PDB entry 6RVR | electron microscopy, 3.46 A resolution | chains A and B of the 12 polymer chains in the assembly

[Chain A (and B)]
Protein: Portal protein
Source organism: Epstein-Barr virus (strain GD1)
Notes: chain B of this document is another copy of the same molecule, construct and numbering; everything in this record applies to it too
UniProtKB: A0A0B6VPI0 (A0A0B6VPI0_EBVG); residue numbers follow UniProt; this construct covers 1-613
Sequence (613 residues; each row starts with the number of its first residue):
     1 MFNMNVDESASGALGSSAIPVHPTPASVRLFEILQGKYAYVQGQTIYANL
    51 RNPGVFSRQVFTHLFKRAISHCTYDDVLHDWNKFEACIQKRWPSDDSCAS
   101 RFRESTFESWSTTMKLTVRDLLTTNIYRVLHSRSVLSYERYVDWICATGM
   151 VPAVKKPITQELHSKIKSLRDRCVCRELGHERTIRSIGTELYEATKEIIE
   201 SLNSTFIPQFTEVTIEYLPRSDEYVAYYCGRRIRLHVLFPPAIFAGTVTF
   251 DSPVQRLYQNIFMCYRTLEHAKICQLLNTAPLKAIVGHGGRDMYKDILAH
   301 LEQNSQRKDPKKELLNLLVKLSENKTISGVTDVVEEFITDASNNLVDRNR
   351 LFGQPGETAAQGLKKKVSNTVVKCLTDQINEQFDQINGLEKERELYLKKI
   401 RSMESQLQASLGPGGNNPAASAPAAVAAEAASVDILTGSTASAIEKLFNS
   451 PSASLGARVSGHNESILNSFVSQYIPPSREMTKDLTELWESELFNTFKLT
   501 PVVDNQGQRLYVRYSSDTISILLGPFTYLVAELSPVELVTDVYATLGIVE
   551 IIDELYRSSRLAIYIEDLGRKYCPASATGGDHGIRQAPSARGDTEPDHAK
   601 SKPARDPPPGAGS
Not modelled in the structure: 1-16, 93-98, 172-179, 288-433, 504-508, 572-613

[How chain A and chain B interact]
Contacting residue pairs (63; chain A residue first):
  Tyr-74(A) with Trp-92(B), hydrogen bond
  Val-237(A) with Arg-133(B), hydrogen bond (backbone-side chain)
  Phe-244(A) with Phe-210(B), hydrophobic; Thr-211(B)
  Asp-251(A) with Arg-51(B), salt bridge
  Arg-256(A) with Gln-35(B); Tyr-40(B), hydrogen bond
  Asn-260(A) with Tyr-40(B)
  His-270(A) with Gln-275(B); Leu-276(B); Thr-279(B), hydrogen bond
  Lys-272(A) with Ile-435(B)
  Ile-273(A) with Ile-435(B), hydrophobic
  Cys-274(A) with Thr-279(B), hydrogen bond
  Leu-276(A) with Ile-444(B), hydrophobic; Leu-447(B), hydrophobic; Phe-448(B)
  Asn-278(A) with Pro-281(B)
  Thr-279(A) with Phe-448(B)
  Ala-284(A) with Leu-282(B)
  Ile-285(A) with Leu-282(B), hydrophobic
  Ser-454(A) with Phe-448(B)
  Ala-457(A) with Leu-282(B), hydrophobic
  Val-459(A) with Ser-454(B)
  Glu-464(A) with Val-286(B); Arg-458(B), salt bridge
  Ser-465(A) with Val-286(B); Gly-287(B), hydrogen bond (backbone-backbone)
  Ile-466(A) with Ala-284(B), hydrophobic; Ile-285(B)
  Leu-467(A) with Ile-285(B), hydrogen bond (backbone-backbone); Ile-466(B), hydrophobic
  Asn-468(A) with Ala-284(B); Ile-285(B), hydrogen bond (backbone-backbone); Ser-469(B), hydrogen bond
  Ser-469(A) with Lys-283(B)
  Phe-470(A) with Leu-282(B); Lys-283(B), hydrogen bond (backbone-backbone); Val-471(B), hydrophobic
  Val-471(A) with Pro-281(B)
  Ser-472(A) with Pro-281(B); Gln-473(B)
  Tyr-474(A) with Gln-275(B); Asn-278(B); Ile-475(B)
  Glu-480(A) with Arg-479(B)
  Glu-487(A) with Gln-42(B)
  Ser-491(A) with Gln-42(B); Thr-45(B)
  Asn-495(A) with Thr-45(B), hydrogen bond (side chain-backbone); Asn-49(B)
  Lys-498(A) with Asn-49(B), hydrogen bond; Tyr-511(B)
  Asp-517(A) with Asn-52(B), hydrogen bond
  Ser-520(A) with His-131(B)
  Gly-524(A) with His-131(B)
  Glu-537(A) with Thr-124(B)
  Thr-540(A) with Val-549(B)
  Asp-541(A) with Val-549(B)
  Arg-560(A) with Leu-116(B)
  Ile-563(A) with Thr-113(B)
  Arg-570(A) with Glu-104(B), salt bridge
  Lys-571(A) with Trp-92(B)
Interface residues without a listed pair, chain A (67 interface residues in all): Lys-66, Asp-75, Ala-242, Ile-243, Thr-249, Arg-266, Thr-267, Leu-268, Leu-277, Lys-283, Ser-452, Leu-455, Pro-477, Asp-484, Leu-488, Glu-492, Thr-496, Ser-516, Tyr-528, Leu-529, Ser-534, Leu-538, Ser-558, Asp-567
Interface residues without a listed pair, chain B (64 interface residues in all): Val-28, Lys-37, Val-41, Ile-46, Ala-48, Ile-88, Arg-91, Phe-102, Ser-105, Ser-109, Thr-112, Asp-120, Thr-123, Tyr-127, Arg-128, Gln-209, Lys-272, Leu-436, Ala-443, Ser-452, Ala-453, Phe-470, Gly-547

[Overview]
67 residues of chain A face 64 of chain B across their interface; the contacts include 13 hydrogen bonds and 3
salt bridges. Among the polar pairs are Asp-251(A)/Arg-51(B), Glu-464(A)/Arg-458(B) and Arg-570(A)/Glu-104(B).
Chain A and chain B are both Portal protein (Epstein-Barr virus (strain GD1)); the structure, Atomic structure
of the Epstein-Barr portal, structure I, was determined by electron microscopy, deposited together with 6RVS.
